Entry 6TWL (X-ray diffraction, 2.00 A resolution); this record covers chain A.

Chain A:
Protein: N-acetyl-L-2,4-diaminobutyric acid deacetylase
Source organism: Ruegeria pomeroyi (strain ATCC 700808 / DSM 15171 / DSS-3)
Reference sequence: Q5LUB5 (Q5LUB5_RUEPO); residue numbers follow UniProt; this construct covers 1-160, 163-330
Sequence (330 residues; row label = number of the first residue in the row; note: 1 number in that range is skipped by the numbering (no residue carries it; nothing is unmodelled there)):
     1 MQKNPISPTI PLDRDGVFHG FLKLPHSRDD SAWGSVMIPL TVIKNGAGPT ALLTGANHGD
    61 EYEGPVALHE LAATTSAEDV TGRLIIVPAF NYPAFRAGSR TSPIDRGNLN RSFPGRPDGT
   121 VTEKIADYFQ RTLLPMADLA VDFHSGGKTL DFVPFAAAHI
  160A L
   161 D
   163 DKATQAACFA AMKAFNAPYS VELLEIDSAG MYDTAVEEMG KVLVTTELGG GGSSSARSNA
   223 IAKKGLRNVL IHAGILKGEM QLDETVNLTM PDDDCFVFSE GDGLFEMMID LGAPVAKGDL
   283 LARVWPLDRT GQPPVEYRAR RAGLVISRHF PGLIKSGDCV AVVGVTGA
Unresolved in the structure: 1-2, 28-30, 100-107, 160A, 291-292, 329-330
Construct notes: conflict Asp161 (Glu162 in Q5LUB5)
From the paper describing this entry:
  - mutagenesis - H58A, E61A, H144A: abolished catalytic activity
  - catalytic residues: Arg100, Glu209 (proposed by the authors, not directly observed)
  - mutagenesis - D195R: abolished catalytic activity on alpha-ADABA
  - specificity-determining residues: Glu187 (proposed by the authors, not directly observed)

Overview:
From the paper: catalytic residues Arg100 and Glu209; H58A, E61A and H144A abolish catalytic activity.
Chain A is N-acetyl-L-2,4-diaminobutyric acid deacetylase (Ruegeria pomeroyi (strain ATCC 700808 / DSM 15171 /
DSS-3)); the structure, Apo structure of the Ectoine utilization protein EutE (DoeB) from Ruegeria pomeroyi,
was determined by X-ray diffraction together with 6TWK, 6TWM and 6YO9 from the same study.
